Entry 5XGN (X-ray diffraction, 3.00 A resolution); this record covers chains A and B.

Chain A (and B):
Molecule: Epidermal growth factor receptor
From: Homo sapiens
Notes: EC 2.7.10.1; chain B of this document is another copy of the same molecule, construct and numbering; everything in this record applies to it too
Reference sequence: P00533 (EGFR_HUMAN); residue numbers follow UniProt; this construct covers 696-1022
Amino-acid sequence (331 residues; row label = number of the first residue in the row):
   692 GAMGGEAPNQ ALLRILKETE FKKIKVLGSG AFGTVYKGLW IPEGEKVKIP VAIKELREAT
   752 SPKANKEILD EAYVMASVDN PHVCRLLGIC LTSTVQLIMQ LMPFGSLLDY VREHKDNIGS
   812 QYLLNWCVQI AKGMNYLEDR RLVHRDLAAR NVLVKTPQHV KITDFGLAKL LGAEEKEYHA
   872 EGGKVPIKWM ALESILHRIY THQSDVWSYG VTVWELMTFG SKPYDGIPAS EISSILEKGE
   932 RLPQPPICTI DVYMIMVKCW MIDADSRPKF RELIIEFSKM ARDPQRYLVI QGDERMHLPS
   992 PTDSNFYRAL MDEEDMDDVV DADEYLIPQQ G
Unresolved in the structure: 692-696, 989-1010, 1021-1022 (chain B: 692-696, 734, 862-865, 988-990, 1003-1009, 1020-1022)
Construct notes: expression tag (692-695); engineered mutation Met-790 (Thr in P00533), Ser-797 (Cys in P00533)
Small-molecule neighbours: Go 6976 (85X; 12-(2-Cyanoethyl)-6,7,12,13-tetrahydro-13-methyl-5-oxo-5H-indolo[2,3-a]pyrrolo[3,4-c]carbazole): Leu-718, Phe-723, Val-726, Ala-743, Lys-745, Met-790, Gln-791, Leu-792, Met-793, Pro-794, Phe-795, Gly-796, Ser-797, Leu-844, Thr-854, Asp-855
Curated features (UniProtKB/Swiss-Prot):
  - active site: Asp-837 (Proton acceptor)
  - binding site (ATP): Leu-718 to Val-726, Lys-745, Asp-855
  - site: Tyr-1016 (Important for interaction with PIK3C2B)
  - modified residue: Lys-745 (N6-(2-hydroxyisobutyryl)lysine), Tyr-869 (Phosphotyrosine), Ser-991 (Phosphoserine), Ser-995 (Phosphoserine), Tyr-998 (Phosphotyrosine), Tyr-1016 (Phosphotyrosine)
  - cross-link (Glycyl lysine isopeptide (Lys-Gly)): Lys-716 (interchain with G-Cter in ubiquitin), Lys-737 (interchain with G-Cter in ubiquitin), Lys-754 (interchain with G-Cter in ubiquitin), Lys-757 (interchain with G-Cter in ubiquitin), Lys-867 (interchain with G-Cter in ubiquitin), Lys-929 (interchain with G-Cter in ubiquitin), Lys-960 (interchain with G-Cter in ubiquitin), Lys-970 (interchain with G-Cter in ubiquitin)

Interface between chain A and chain B:
Contacting residue pairs - 38 pairs, chain A then chain B:
  Glu-697(A) with Arg-977(B)
  Ala-698(A) with Arg-977(B)
  Pro-699(A) with Arg-977(B)
  Asn-700(A) with Thr-940(B); Ile-941(B), hydrogen bond (backbone-backbone)
  Gln-701(A) with Val-980(B)
  Ala-702(A) with Ile-941(B)
  Leu-703(A) with Gln-935(B)
  Leu-704(A) with Gln-935(B), hydrogen bond (backbone-side chain); Tyr-944(B), hydrophobic
  Ile-706(A) with Gly-930(B); Arg-932(B); Tyr-944(B)
  Leu-707(A) with Gly-930(B)
  Lys-708(A) with Lys-929(B); Glu-931(B), salt bridge
  Glu-709(A) with Lys-929(B), hydrogen bond (backbone-backbone)
  Thr-710(A) with Lys-929(B)
  Ala-750(A) with Asp-954(B)
  Thr-751(A) with Asp-954(B)
  Pro-753(A) with Ser-957(B)
  Asn-756(A) with Met-952(B); Asp-954(B); Ser-957(B), hydrogen bond
  Leu-760(A) with Met-945(B), hydrophobic; Val-948(B), hydrophobic; Lys-949(B)
  Tyr-764(A) with Ile-941(B), hydrophobic
  Cys-781(A) with Lys-929(B), hydrogen bond (side chain-backbone); Gly-930(B)
  Leu-782(A) with Gly-930(B), hydrogen bond (backbone-backbone); Arg-932(B); Ile-953(B)
  Thr-783(A) with Glu-928(B); Lys-929(B); Gly-930(B); Ile-953(B)
  Ser-784(A) with Ile-953(B)
Other interface residues (no listed pair), chain B (22 interface residues in all): Leu-933, Asp-942, Asp-956, Gln-976

Overview:
Chain A and chain B form an interface of 23 and 22 residues respectively; the contacts include 6 hydrogen
bonds and 1 salt bridge. Polar pairs include Lys-708(A)/Glu-931(B), Leu-704(A)/Gln-935(B) and
Asn-756(A)/Ser-957(B). Ligands of chain A: Go 6976.
Chain A and chain B are both Epidermal growth factor receptor (Homo sapiens); the structure, Crystal structure
of EGFR 696-1022 T790M/C797S in complex with Go6976, was determined by X-ray diffraction together with 5XGM
from the same study.
